PDB entry 7NP7 | electron microscopy, 4.03 A resolution (low resolution: residue-level contacts below are approximate; hydrogen-bond / salt-bridge calls are withheld) | chains C4 and DA of the 27 polymer chains in the assembly

# Chain C4
Name: ESX-5 secretion system protein EccC5
Organism: Mycobacterium tuberculosis (strain ATCC 25618 / H37Rv)
UniProt: P9WNA5 (ECCC5_MYCTU); residue numbers follow UniProt; this construct covers 1-1391
Sequence (1391 residues; row label = number of the first residue in the row):
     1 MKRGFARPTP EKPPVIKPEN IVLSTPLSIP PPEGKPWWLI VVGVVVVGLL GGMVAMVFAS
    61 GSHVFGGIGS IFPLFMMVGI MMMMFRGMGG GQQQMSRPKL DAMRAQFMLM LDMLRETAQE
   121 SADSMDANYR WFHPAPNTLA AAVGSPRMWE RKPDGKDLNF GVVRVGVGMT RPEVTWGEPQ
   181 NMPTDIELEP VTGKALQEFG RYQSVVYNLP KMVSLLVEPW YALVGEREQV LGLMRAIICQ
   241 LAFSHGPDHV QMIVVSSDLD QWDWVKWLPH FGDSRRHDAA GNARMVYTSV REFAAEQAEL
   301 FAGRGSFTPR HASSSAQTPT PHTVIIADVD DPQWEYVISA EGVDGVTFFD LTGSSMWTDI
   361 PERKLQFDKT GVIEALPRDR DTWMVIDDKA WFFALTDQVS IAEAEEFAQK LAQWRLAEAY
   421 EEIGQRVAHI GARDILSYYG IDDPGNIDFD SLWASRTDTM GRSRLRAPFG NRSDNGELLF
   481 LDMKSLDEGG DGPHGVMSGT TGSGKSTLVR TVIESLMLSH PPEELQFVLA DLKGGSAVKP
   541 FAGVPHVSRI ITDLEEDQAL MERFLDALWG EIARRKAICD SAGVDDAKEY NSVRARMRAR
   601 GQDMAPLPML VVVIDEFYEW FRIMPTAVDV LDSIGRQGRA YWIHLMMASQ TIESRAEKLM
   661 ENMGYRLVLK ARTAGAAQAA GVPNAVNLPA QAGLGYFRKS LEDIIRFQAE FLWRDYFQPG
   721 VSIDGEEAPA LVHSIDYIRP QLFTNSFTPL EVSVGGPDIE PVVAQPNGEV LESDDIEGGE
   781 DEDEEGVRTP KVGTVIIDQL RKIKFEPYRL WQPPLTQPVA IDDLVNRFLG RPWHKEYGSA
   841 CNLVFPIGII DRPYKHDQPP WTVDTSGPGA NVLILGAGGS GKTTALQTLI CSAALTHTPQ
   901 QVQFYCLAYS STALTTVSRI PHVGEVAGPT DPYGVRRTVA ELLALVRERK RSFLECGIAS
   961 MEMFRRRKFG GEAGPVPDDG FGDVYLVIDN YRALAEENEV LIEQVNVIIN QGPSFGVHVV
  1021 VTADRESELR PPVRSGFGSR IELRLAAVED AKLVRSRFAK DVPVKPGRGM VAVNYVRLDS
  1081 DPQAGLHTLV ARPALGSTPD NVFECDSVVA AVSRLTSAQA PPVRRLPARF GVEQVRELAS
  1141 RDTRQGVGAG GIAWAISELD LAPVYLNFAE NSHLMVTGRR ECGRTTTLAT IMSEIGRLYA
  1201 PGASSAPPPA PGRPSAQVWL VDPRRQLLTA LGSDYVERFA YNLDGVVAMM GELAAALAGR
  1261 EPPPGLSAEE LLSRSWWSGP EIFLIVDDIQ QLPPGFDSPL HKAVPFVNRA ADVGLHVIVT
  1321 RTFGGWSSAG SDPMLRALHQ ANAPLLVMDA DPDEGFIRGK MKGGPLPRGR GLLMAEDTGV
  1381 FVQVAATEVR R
Disordered / not traced: 275-284, 417-1391
Swiss-Prot annotation at these positions:
  - binding site (ATP): Gly-499 to Ser-506, Gly-876 to Thr-883, Gly-1178 to Thr-1185

# Chain DA
Name: ESX-5 secretion system protein EccD5
Organism: Mycobacterium tuberculosis (strain ATCC 25618 / H37Rv)
UniProt: P9WNP9 (ECCD5_MYCTU); residues 1-503 here = UniProt positions 1-503
Sequence (503 residues; numbered 1 to 503; the number before each row is that of its first residue):
     1 MTAVADAPQA DIEGVASPQA VVVGVMAGEG VQIGVLLDAN APVSVMTDPL LKVVNSRLRE
    61 LGEAPLEATG RGRWALCLVD GAPLRATQSL TEQDVYDGDR LWIRFIADTE RRSQVIEHIS
   121 TAVASDLSKR FARIDPIVAV QVGASMVATG VVLATGVLGW WRWHHNTWLT TIYTAVIGVL
   181 VLAVAMLLLM RAKTDADRRV ADIMLMSAIM PVTVAAAAAP PGPVGSPQAV LGFGVLTVAA
   241 ALALRFTGRR LGIYTTIVII GALTMLAALA RMVAATSAVT LLSSLLLICV VAYHAAPALS
   301 RRLAGIRLPV FPSATSRWVF EARPDLPTTV VVSGGSAPVL EGPSSVRDVL LQAERARSFL
   361 SGLLTGLGVM VVVCMTSLCD PHTGQRWLPL ILAGFTSGFL LLRGRSYVDR WQSITLAGTA
   421 VIIAAAVCVR YALELSSPLA VSIVAAILVL LPAAGMAAAA HVPHTIYSPL FRKFVEWIEY
   481 LCLMPIFPLA LWLMNVYAAI RYR
Disordered / not traced: 1-17, 305-343, 462-503

# Chain C4 / chain DA interface
Pairs across the interface (26):
  Met-108(C4) / His-118(DA)
  Asp-112(C4) / Thr-121(DA)
  Arg-115(C4) / Ile-116(DA)
  Arg-115(C4) / Glu-117(DA)
  Gln-119(C4) / Arg-112(DA)
  Gln-119(C4) / Gln-114(DA)
  Asp-123(C4) / Arg-112(DA)
  Asp-126(C4) / Arg-111(DA)
  Asp-126(C4) / Arg-112(DA)
  Arg-130(C4) / Arg-71(DA)
  Arg-130(C4) / Glu-110(DA)
  Arg-130(C4) / Arg-111(DA)
  Arg-130(C4) / Arg-112(DA)
  Thr-138(C4) / Gly-72(DA)
  Ala-141(C4) / Gly-72(DA)
  Ala-141(C4) / Trp-74(DA)
  Arg-164(C4) / Glu-110(DA)
  Tyr-202(C4) / Glu-117(DA)
  Gln-203(C4) / Val-115(DA)
  Gln-203(C4) / Glu-117(DA)
  Tyr-207(C4) / Arg-112(DA)
  Tyr-207(C4) / Ser-113(DA)
  Asn-208(C4) / Arg-111(DA)
  Asn-208(C4) / Ser-113(DA)
  Glu-406(C4) / Asp-48(DA)
  Lys-410(C4) / Asp-48(DA)
Also at the interface, not in a pair above, chain C4 (24 interface residues in all): Ala-122, Pro-134, Ala-135, Asn-137, Glu-198, Phe-199, Val-206, Leu-209
Also at the interface, not in a pair above, chain DA (16 interface residues in all): Arg-73, Asp-108

# Overview
Chain C4 and chain DA form an interface of 24 and 16 residues respectively. Curated annotation (UniProt) lists
24 ATP-binding residues on chain C4.
Chain C4 is ESX-5 secretion system protein EccC5 and chain DA is ESX-5 secretion system protein EccD5, both
from Mycobacterium tuberculosis (strain ATCC 25618 / H37Rv); the structure, Structure of an intact ESX-5 inner
membrane complex, Composite C1 model, was determined by electron microscopy (same publication as 7NPR, 7NPU,
7NPV, 7NPS and 7NPT).
